7C4J - chains D and F of the 12 polymer chains in the assembly; structure by electron microscopy, 2.89 A resolution.

Chain D:
Molecule: SWI/SNF complex subunit SWI3
Source organism: Saccharomyces cerevisiae S288C
UniProt: P32591 (SWI3_YEAST); residues 1-825 here = UniProt positions 1-825
Amino-acid sequence (825 residues; each row starts with the number of its first residue):
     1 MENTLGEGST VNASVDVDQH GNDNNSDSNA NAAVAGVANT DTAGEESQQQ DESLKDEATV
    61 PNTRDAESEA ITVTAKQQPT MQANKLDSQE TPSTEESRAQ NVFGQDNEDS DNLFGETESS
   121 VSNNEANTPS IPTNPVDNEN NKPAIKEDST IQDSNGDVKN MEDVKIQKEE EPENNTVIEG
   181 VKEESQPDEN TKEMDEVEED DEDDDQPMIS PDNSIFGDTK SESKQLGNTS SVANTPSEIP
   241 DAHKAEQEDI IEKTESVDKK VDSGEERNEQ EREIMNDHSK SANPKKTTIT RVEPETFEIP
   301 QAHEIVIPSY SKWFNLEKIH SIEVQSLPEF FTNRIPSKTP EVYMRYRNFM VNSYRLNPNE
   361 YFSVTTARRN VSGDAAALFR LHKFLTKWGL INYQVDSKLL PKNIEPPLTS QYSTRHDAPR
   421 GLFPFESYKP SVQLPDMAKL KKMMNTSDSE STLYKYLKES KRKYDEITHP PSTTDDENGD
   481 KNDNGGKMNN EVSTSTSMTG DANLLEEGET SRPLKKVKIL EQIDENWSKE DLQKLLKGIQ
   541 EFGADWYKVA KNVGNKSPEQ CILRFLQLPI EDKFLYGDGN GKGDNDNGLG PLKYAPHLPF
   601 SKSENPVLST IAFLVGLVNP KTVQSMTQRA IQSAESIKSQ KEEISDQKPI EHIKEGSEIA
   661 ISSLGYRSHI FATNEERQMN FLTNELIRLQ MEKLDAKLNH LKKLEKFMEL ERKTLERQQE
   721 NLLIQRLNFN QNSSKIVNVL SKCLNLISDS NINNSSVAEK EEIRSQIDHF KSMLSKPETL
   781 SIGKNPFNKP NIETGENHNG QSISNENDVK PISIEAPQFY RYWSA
Unresolved in the structure: 1-298, 471-512, 580-586, 749-761, 782-825
Swiss-Prot annotation at these positions:
  - region: Leu694 to Leu722 (Leucine-zipper)
  - modified residue: Ser88 (Phosphoserine), Ser185 (Phosphoserine), Thr235 (Phosphothreonine), Ser657 (Phosphoserine)
  - mutagenesis: Asp374 (D374A: Loss of DNA-binding), Lys383 (K383D: Loss of DNA-binding; when associated with D-387), Lys387 (K387D: Loss of DNA-binding; when associated with D-383), Asn392 (N392A: Loss of DNA-binding)

Chain F:
Molecule: SWI/SNF chromatin-remodeling complex subunit SNF5
Source organism: Saccharomyces cerevisiae S288C
UniProt: P18480 (SNF5_YEAST); numbering as in UniProt (aligned over 1-905)
Amino-acid sequence (905 residues; each row starts with the number of its first residue):
     1 MNNQPQGTNS VPNSIGNIFS NIGTPSFNMA QIPQQLYQSL TPQQLQMIQQ RHQQLLRSRL
    61 QQQQQQQQQT SPPPQTHQSP PPPPQQSQPI ANQSATSTPP PPPAPHNLHP QIGQVPLAPA
   121 PINLPPQIAQ LPLATQQQVL NKLRQQAIAK NNPQVVNAIT VAQQQVQRQI EQQKGQQTAQ
   181 TQLEQQRQLL VQQQQQQQLR NQIQRQQQQQ FRHHVQIQQQ QQKQQQQQQQ HQQQQQQQQQ
   241 QQQQQQQQQQ QQQQQQQQQQ QQQQQQQQGQ IPQSQQVPQV RSMSGQPPTN VQPTIGQLPQ
   301 LPKLNLPKYQ TIQYDPPETK LPYPTYWSDK KADTDTLLYE QIIQRDKINK YSLIRETNGY
   361 DPFSIYGFSN KEYISRLWHT LKYYQDLKNT RMKSITSTSQ KIPSASIWGN GYSGYGNGIT
   421 NTTTRVIPQV EVGNRKHYLE DKLKVYKQAM NETSEQLVPI RLEFDQDRDR FFLRDTLLWN
   481 KNDKLIKIED FVDDMLRDYR FEDATREQHI DTICQSIQEQ IQEFQGNPYI ELNQDRLGGD
   541 DLRIRIKLDI VVGQNQLIDQ FEWDISNSDN CPEEFAESMC QELELPGEFV TAIAHSIREQ
   601 VHMYHKSLAL LGYNFDGSAI EDDDIRSRML PTITLDDVYR PAAESKIFTP NLLQISAAEL
   661 ERLDKDKDRD TRRKRRQGRS NRRGMLALSG TSASNTSMNG VHNTVAAGNA SSLPPGEILL
   721 PDIADIPRTF RTPVPSTLMP GGVDVGPSVE SYELRNTTTY KSRPDRPKPV SPPCYIIDHI
   781 PGHSLLLSIK LPGKVNTKEE FAAAPNDTSS GTNAMLPSPE SLKTKLNSNI RAGVTIPSIP
   841 NPIANHTVTN SPNPTLQPVI PGGAASKSVP TPSLPIAPPV APHDSEATLL TNSNNGSSNN
   901 NTQNT
Unresolved in the structure: 1-315, 667-720, 753-905
Swiss-Prot annotation at these positions:
  - modified residue: Ser818 (Phosphoserine)

How chain D and chain F interact:
Pairs across the interface - 129 pairs, chain D then chain F:
  His303(D) - Val749(F)
  His303(D) - Ser751(F)
  Val306(D) - Tyr415(F)
  Tyr310(D) - Tyr412(F)
  Tyr310(D) - Asn417(F)  hydrogen bond
  Gln325(D) - Tyr446(F)  hydrogen bond (backbone-side chain)
  Pro328(D) - Ala449(F)  hydrophobic
  Thr332(D) - Met450(F)
  Arg334(D) - Ala449(F)
  Arg334(D) - Met450(F)  hydrogen bond (side chain-backbone)
  Arg334(D) - Glu452(F)  hydrogen bond (side chain-backbone)
  Ile335(D) - Glu452(F)
  Ile335(D) - Ser454(F)
  Ile335(D) - Glu455(F)
  Ser337(D) - Glu455(F)  hydrogen bond
  Lys338(D) - Glu452(F)  salt bridge
  Lys338(D) - Glu455(F)
  Phe349(D) - Met739(F)  hydrophobic
  Ser353(D) - Leu738(F)
  Ser353(D) - Met739(F)
  Leu356(D) - Leu738(F)  hydrophobic
  Asn357(D) - Thr737(F)  hydrogen bond
  Asn357(D) - Pro747(F)  hydrogen bond (side chain-backbone)
  Asn357(D) - Val749(F)
  Asn359(D) - Pro747(F)
  Asn359(D) - Ser748(F)
  Asn359(D) - Ser751(F)
  Glu360(D) - Arg500(F)  salt bridge
  Glu360(D) - Pro735(F)
  Glu360(D) - Ser736(F)
  Glu360(D) - Thr737(F)  hydrogen bond
  Glu360(D) - Pro747(F)
  Tyr361(D) - Arg435(F)
  Ser363(D) - Asp498(F)
  Val364(D) - Asp494(F)
  Val364(D) - Asp498(F)
  Thr365(D) - Met495(F)
  Thr365(D) - Asp498(F)
  Thr365(D) - Val734(F)
  Thr366(D) - Val734(F)
  Arg368(D) - Asp475(F)  salt bridge
  Arg368(D) - Leu477(F)
  Arg368(D) - Thr591(F)
  Arg369(D) - Asp475(F)  salt bridge
  Arg369(D) - Tyr499(F)  hydrogen bond
  Arg369(D) - Gly587(F)
  Arg369(D) - Glu588(F)  salt bridge
  Arg369(D) - Thr591(F)  hydrogen bond (backbone-side chain)
  Arg369(D) - Arg731(F)
  Arg369(D) - Thr732(F)  hydrogen bond (side chain-backbone)
  Arg369(D) - Val734(F)
  Asn370(D) - Gly587(F)
  Asn370(D) - Met739(F)
  Val371(D) - Thr591(F)
  Ser372(D) - Glu573(F)
  Ser372(D) - Ala594(F)
  Asp374(D) - Glu455(F)
  Asp374(D) - Leu457(F)
  Asp374(D) - Leu478(F)
  Asp374(D) - Asn480(F)
  Ala375(D) - Leu478(F)  hydrogen bond (backbone-backbone)
  Ala375(D) - Phe491(F)  hydrophobic
  Ala376(D) - Asp483(F)
  Ala376(D) - Ile486(F)
  Phe379(D) - Ile486(F)  hydrophobic
  Phe379(D) - Phe491(F)  hydrophobic
  Phe379(D) - Asp494(F)
  Arg380(D) - Asp483(F)  salt bridge
  Arg380(D) - Ile486(F)
  Lys383(D) - Asp494(F)  salt bridge
  Thr386(D) - His437(F)
  Lys387(D) - His437(F)
  Lys387(D) - Tyr438(F)
  Lys387(D) - Leu439(F)
  Asn392(D) - Val432(F)
  Tyr393(D) - Tyr415(F)
  Tyr393(D) - Gly416(F)  hydrogen bond (backbone-backbone)
  Tyr393(D) - Asn417(F)  hydrogen bond
  Gln394(D) - Tyr415(F)
  Ser397(D) - Gly414(F)
  Ser397(D) - Tyr415(F)
  Lys398(D) - Gly414(F)
  Leu400(D) - Asn410(F)
  Leu400(D) - Ser413(F)
  Leu400(D) - Gly414(F)
  Leu400(D) - Ile419(F)  hydrophobic
  Lys402(D) - Pro403(F)
  Asn403(D) - Pro403(F)
  Asn403(D) - Ala405(F)
  Asn403(D) - Asn410(F)  hydrogen bond
  Asn403(D) - Asn421(F)
  Ile404(D) - Ile402(F)  hydrophobic
  Ile404(D) - Pro403(F)  hydrogen bond (backbone-backbone)
  Ile404(D) - Ser404(F)  hydrogen bond (backbone-side chain)
  Ile404(D) - Ala405(F)  hydrogen bond (backbone-backbone)
  Pro406(D) - Ser404(F)
  Pro406(D) - Ala405(F)
  Pro407(D) - Thr390(F)
  Leu408(D) - Asp386(F)
  Leu408(D) - Leu387(F)  hydrophobic
  Thr409(D) - Ala405(F)
  Thr409(D) - Ile407(F)
  Ala418(D) - Tyr383(F)  hydrophobic
  Pro419(D) - Thr380(F)
  Pro419(D) - Tyr383(F)
  Ser427(D) - Tyr366(F)
  Tyr428(D) - Phe368(F)  hydrophobic
  Lys429(D) - Tyr360(F)
  Lys429(D) - Pro362(F)  hydrogen bond (side chain-backbone)
  Lys429(D) - Ser364(F)
  Lys429(D) - Tyr366(F)  hydrogen bond (backbone-backbone)
  Lys429(D) - Glu372(F)  salt bridge
  Gln433(D) - Arg355(F)
  Gln433(D) - Tyr360(F)
  Tyr547(D) - Thr334(F)
  Tyr547(D) - Asp335(F)  hydrogen bond
  Ala550(D) - Thr334(F)  hydrogen bond (backbone-side chain)
  Lys551(D) - Thr334(F)
  Gly554(D) - Asp333(F)
  Gly554(D) - Thr334(F)  hydrogen bond (backbone-side chain)
  Asn555(D) - Ala332(F)
  Lys556(D) - Thr334(F)  hydrogen bond (backbone-side chain)
  Lys556(D) - Leu337(F)
  Ser557(D) - Leu337(F)
  Glu559(D) - Arg345(F)  salt bridge
  Lys602(D) - Pro324(F)
  Lys602(D) - Gln344(F)
  Glu604(D) - Ile348(F)
  Ser609(D) - Arg345(F)  hydrogen bond
Interface residues without a listed pair, chain D (74 interface residues in all): Pro308, Val324, Glu329, Phe362, Gly373, Glu405, Arg420, Gly421, Asp436, Gln560
Interface residues without a listed pair, chain F (93 interface residues in all): Leu338, Gln341, Lys347, Gly367, Tyr384, Ser394, Ser406, Gly433, Val445, Gln448, Asn451, Thr453, Arg474, Thr476, Trp479, Leu485, Pro733

In short:
Chain D and chain F form an interface of 74 and 93 residues respectively, with 25 hydrogen bonds and 9 salt
bridges. Among the polar pairs are Lys338(D)-Glu452(F), Glu360(D)-Arg500(F) and Arg368(D)-Asp475(F). UniProt
lists 4 mutagenesis sites on chain D.
Here chain D is SWI/SNF complex subunit SWI3 and chain F is SWI/SNF chromatin-remodeling complex subunit SNF5,
both from Saccharomyces cerevisiae S288C. Entry 7C4J (Cryo-EM structure of the yeast Swi/Snf complex in a
nucleosome free state) was determined by electron microscopy.
